Entry 6SHL (electron microscopy, 3.10 A resolution); this record covers chains A and D of the 4 polymer chains in the assembly.

== Chain A ==
Name: VP1
Organism: Chaetoceros tenuissimus RNA virus type-II
UniProt: A0A0B6VJB4 (A0A0B6VJB4_9VIRU); residue numbers follow UniProt; this construct covers 603-869
Sequence (267 residues; row label = number of the first residue in the row):
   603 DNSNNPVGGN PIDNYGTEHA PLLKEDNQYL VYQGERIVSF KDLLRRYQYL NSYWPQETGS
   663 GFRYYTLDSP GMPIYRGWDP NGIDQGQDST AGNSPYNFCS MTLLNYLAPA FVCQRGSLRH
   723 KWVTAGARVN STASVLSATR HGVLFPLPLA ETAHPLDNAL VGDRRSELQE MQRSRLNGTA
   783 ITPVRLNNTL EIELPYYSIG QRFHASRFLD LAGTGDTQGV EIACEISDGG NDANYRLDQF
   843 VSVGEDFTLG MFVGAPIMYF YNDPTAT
From the paper describing this entry:
  - catalytic residues: Glu847 to Phe849 (proposed by the authors, not directly observed)

== Chain D ==
Name: VP4
Organism: Chaetoceros tenuissimus RNA virus type-II
UniProt: A0A0B6VMZ2 (A0A0B6VMZ2_9VIRU); numbering as in UniProt (aligned over 274-324)
Sequence (51 residues; row label = number of the first residue in the row):
   274 EFKHDGLISK PASAVAKAAD ALSMIPYIAP YAKATSMVAD KIGKIARIFG Y

== Chain A / chain D interface ==
Pairs across the interface (24):
  Leu625(A) with Asp293(D); Ser296(D)
  Glu627(A) with Asp293(D)
  Asp628(A) with Val288(D); Asp293(D)
  Asn629(A) with Lys290(D)
  Tyr631(A) with Val288(D)
  Leu632(A) with Val288(D)
  Gly636(A) with Ala287(D)
  Glu637(A) with Ser286(D), hydrogen bond; Ala287(D)
  Arg638(A) with Ser286(D), hydrogen bond (backbone-backbone); Ala287(D); Val288(D); Ala292(D), hydrogen bond (side chain-backbone); Asp293(D), salt bridge; Leu295(D)
  Val640(A) with Ile321(D); Phe322(D), hydrophobic
  Ser641(A) with Phe322(D), hydrogen bond (side chain-backbone)
  Lys643(A) with Tyr324(D)
  Asp644(A) with Gly323(D)
  Glu847(A) with Ala307(D); Thr308(D), hydrogen bond
Interface residues without a listed pair, chain D (15 interface residues in all): Arg320

== Summary ==
14 residues of chain A and 15 residues of chain D are in contact, with 5 hydrogen bonds and 1 salt bridge.
Polar pairs include Arg638(A)-Asp293(D), Glu637(A)-Ser286(D) and Arg638(A)-Ala292(D). The paper reports the
catalytic residue Glu847(A).
Chain A is VP1 and chain D is VP4, both from Chaetoceros tenuissimus RNA virus type-II; the structure,
Structure of a marine algae virus of the order Picornavirales, was determined by electron microscopy.
